Entry 3WVW (X-ray diffraction, 2.00 A resolution); this record covers chain A.

# Chain A
Name: Ferritin light chain
From: Equus caballus
UniProtKB: P02791 (FRIL_HORSE); residues 1-174 here correspond to UniProt positions 2-175 (UniProt number = residue number + 1)
Chain sequence (174 residues; numbered 1 to 174; the number before each row is that of its first residue):
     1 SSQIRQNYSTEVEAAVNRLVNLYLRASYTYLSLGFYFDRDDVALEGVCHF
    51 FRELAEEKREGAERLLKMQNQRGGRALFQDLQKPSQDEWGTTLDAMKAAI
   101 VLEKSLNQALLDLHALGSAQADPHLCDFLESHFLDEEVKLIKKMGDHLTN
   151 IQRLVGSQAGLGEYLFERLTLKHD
Disordered / not traced: 174
Bound ions: bis(oxidaniumylidynemethyl)ruthenium(2+) Ru: Glu45, Cys48; Cd2+ site 1 near Asp80 (its only coordinating residue here); ruthenium ion site 1: His114, Glu130; Cd2+ site 2 near Glu130 (its only coordinating residue here); ruthenium ion site 2 near His132 (its only coordinating residue here)
Ligand contacts: bis(oxidaniumylidynemethyl)ruthenium(2+) (RU1): Phe37, Asp38, Glu45, Cys48
Curated features (UniProtKB/Swiss-Prot):
  - region: Glu53 to Glu60 (Catalytic site for iron oxidation)
  - binding site (Fe cation): Glu53, Glu56, Glu57, Glu60, Glu63
  - modified residue: Ser1 (N-acetylserine)

# Overview
Ligands of chain A: bis(oxidaniumylidynemethyl)ruthenium(2+). The bis(oxidaniumylidynemethyl)ruthenium(2+) Ru
site is built by Glu45 and Cys48. His114 and Glu130 form the ruthenium ion site 1. From UniProt: 5 Fe
cation-binding residues.
Chain A is Ferritin light chain (Equus caballus); the structure, Crystal structure of RuCO/apo-WTFr, was
determined by X-ray diffraction together with 3WVU and 3WVV from the same study.
